Entry 6ALF (electron microscopy, 4.10 A resolution (low resolution: residue-level contacts below are approximate; hydrogen-bond / salt-bridge calls are withheld)); this record covers chains A and J of the 8 polymer chains in the assembly.

Chain A:
Molecule: 29-nt DNA strand
Sequence (29 nucleotides; each row starts with the number of its first residue):
     1 GGGCTACCTCTCCATGACGGCGAATACCC
Not modelled in the structure: 7-13

Chain J:
Protein: DNA-directed RNA polymerase subunit beta'
From: Escherichia coli (strain K12)
Notes: EC 2.7.7.6
UniProtKB: P0A8T7 (RPOC_ECOLI); numbering as in UniProt (aligned over 1-1407)
Amino-acid sequence (1407 residues; row label = number of the first residue in the row):
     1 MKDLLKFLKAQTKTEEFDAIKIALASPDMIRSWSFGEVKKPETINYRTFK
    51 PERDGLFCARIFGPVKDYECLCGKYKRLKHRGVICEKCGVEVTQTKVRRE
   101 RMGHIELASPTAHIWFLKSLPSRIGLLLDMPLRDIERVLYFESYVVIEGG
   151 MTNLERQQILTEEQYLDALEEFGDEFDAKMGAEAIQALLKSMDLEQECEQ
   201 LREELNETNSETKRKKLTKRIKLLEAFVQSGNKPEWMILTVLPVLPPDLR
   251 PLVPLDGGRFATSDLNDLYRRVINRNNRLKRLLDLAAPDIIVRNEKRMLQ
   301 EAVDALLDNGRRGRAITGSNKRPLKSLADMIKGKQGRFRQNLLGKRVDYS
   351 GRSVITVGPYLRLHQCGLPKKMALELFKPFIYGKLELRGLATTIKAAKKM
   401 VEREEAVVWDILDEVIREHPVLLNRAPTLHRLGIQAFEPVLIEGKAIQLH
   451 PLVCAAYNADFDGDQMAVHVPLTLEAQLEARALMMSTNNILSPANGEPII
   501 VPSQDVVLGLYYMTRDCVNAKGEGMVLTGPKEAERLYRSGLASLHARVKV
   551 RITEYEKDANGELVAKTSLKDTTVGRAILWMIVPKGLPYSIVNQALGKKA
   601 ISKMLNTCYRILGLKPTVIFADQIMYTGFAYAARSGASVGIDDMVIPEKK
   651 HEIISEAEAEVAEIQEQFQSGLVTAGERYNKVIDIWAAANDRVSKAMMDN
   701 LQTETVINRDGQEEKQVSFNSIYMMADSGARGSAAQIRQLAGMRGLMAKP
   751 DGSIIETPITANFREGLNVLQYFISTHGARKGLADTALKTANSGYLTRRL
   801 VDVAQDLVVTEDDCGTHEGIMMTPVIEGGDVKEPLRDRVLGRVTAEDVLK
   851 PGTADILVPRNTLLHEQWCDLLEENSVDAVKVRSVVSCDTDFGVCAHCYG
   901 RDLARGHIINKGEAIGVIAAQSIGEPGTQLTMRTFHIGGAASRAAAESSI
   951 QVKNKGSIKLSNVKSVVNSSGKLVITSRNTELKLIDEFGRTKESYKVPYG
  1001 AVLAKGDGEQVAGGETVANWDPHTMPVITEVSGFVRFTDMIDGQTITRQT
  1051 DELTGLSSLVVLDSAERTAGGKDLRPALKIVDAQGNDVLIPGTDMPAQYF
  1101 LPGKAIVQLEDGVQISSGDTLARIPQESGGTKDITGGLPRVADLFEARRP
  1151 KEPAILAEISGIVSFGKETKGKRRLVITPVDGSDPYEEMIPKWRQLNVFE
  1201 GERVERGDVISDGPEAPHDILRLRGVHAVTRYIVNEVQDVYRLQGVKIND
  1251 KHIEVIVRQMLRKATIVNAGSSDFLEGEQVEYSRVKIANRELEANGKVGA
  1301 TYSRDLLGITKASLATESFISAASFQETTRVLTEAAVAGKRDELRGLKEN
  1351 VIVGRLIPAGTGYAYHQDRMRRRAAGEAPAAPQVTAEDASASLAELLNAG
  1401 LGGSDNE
Not modelled in the structure: 1-15, 934-947, 1127-1133, 1374-1407
Curated features (UniProtKB/Swiss-Prot):
  - binding site (Zn(2+)): Cys70, Cys72, Cys85, Cys88, Cys814, Cys888, Cys895, Cys898
  - binding site (Mg(2+)): Asp460, Asp462, Asp464
  - modified residue: Lys983 (N6-acetyllysine)
  - mutagenesis: Gln504 (Q504P: Resistant to antibiotics salinamide A and B), Asn690 (N690D: Resistant to antibiotics salinamide A and B), Met697 (M697V: Resistant to antibiotics salinamide A and B), Ala735 (A735T: Resistant to antibiotics salinamide A and B), Arg738 (R738C/H/P/S: Resistant to antibiotics salinamide A and B), Ala748 (A748E: Resistant to antibiotics salinamide A and B), Pro758 (P758S/T: Resistant to antibiotics salinamide A and B), Phe763 (F763C: Resistant to antibiotics salinamide A and B), Ser775 (S775A: Resistant to antibiotics salinamide A and B), Ala779 (A779T/V: Resistant to antibiotics salinamide A and B), Arg780 (R780C: Resistant to antibiotics salinamide A and B), Gly782 (G782A/C: Resistant to antibiotics salinamide A and B), 1 further mutagenesis entry in UniProt
Ion coordination: Zn2+ site 1: Cys72, Cys85, Cys88; Mg2+: Asp462, Asp464 (shared with 1 residue of chain R); Zn2+ site 2: Cys814, Cys888, Cys895, Cys898
From the paper describing this entry:
  - binding site for the 29-nt DNA strand (chain A): Arg47
  - binding site for the 20-nt RNA strand: Arg322

Chain A / chain J interface:
Contacting residue pairs (6; chain A residue first):
  DC4(A) - Tyr46(J)
  DT5(A) - Tyr46(J)
  DA14(A) - Lys321(J)
  DG20(A) - Arg1148(J)
  DC21(A) - Arg1148(J)
  DA23(A) - Lys219(J)
Interface residues without a listed pair, chain A (10 interface residues in all): DA6, DG22, DA24, DT25
Interface residues without a listed pair, chain J (12 interface residues in all): Arg47, Pro121, Leu132, Arg133, Lys215, Arg270, Asp1143, Lys1311

In short:
10 residues of chain A face 12 of chain J across their interface. From UniProt: 8 Zn2+-binding residues, 3
Mg2+-binding residues and 13 mutagenesis sites on chain J. The paper reports a binding site for the 29-nt DNA
strand (chain A) at Arg47(J); a binding site for the 20-nt RNA strand at Arg322(J).
Here chain A is a 29-nt DNA strand and chain J is DNA-directed RNA polymerase subunit beta' (Escherichia coli
(strain K12)). Entry 6ALF (CryoEM structure of crosslinked E.coli RNA polymerase elongation complex) was
determined by electron microscopy (same publication as 6ALG and 6ALH).
